Entry 2V5O (X-ray diffraction, 2.91 A resolution); this record covers chain A.

# Chain A
Molecule: Cation-independent mannose-6-phosphate receptor
From: Homo sapiens
Notes: fragment: domains 11-14, residues 1508-2128
Reference sequence: P11717 (MPRI_HUMAN); residue numbers follow UniProt; this construct covers 1508-2128
Sequence (627 residues; each row starts with the number of its first residue):
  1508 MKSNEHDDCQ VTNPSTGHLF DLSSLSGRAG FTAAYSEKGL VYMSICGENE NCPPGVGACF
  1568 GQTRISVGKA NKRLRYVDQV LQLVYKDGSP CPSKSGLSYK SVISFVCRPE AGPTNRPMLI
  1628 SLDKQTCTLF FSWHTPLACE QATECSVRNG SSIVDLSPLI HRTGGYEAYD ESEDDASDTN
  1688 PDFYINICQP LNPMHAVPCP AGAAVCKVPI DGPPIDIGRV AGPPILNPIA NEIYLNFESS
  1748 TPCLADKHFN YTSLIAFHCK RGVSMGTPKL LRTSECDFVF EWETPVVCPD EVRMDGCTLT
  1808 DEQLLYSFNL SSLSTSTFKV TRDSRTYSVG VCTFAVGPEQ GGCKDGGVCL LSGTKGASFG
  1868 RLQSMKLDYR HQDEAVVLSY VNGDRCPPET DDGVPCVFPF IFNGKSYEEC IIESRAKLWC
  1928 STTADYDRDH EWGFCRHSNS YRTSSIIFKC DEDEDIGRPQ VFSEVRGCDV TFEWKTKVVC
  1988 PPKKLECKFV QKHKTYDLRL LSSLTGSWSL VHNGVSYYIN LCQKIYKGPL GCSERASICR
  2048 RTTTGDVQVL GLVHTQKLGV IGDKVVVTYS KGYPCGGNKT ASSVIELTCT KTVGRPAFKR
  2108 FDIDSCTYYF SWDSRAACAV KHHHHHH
Unresolved in the structure: 1508-1515, 1680-1685, 1754-1756, 2129-2134
Differences from the reference sequence: conflict Ala1703 (Gly in P11717)
Disulfides: Cys1516-Cys1553, Cys1559-Cys1566, Cys1598-Cys1634, Cys1614-Cys1646, Cys1652-Cys1695, Cys1706-Cys1713, Cys1750-Cys1783, Cys1766-Cys1795, Cys1804-Cys1839, Cys1850-Cys1856, Cys1893-Cys1975, Cys1903-Cys1927, Cys1917-Cys1942, Cys1957-Cys1987, Cys1994-Cys2029, Cys2039-Cys2046, Cys2082-Cys2113, Cys2096-Cys2125
Covalent attachments: N-acetylglucosamine (NAG) linked to Asn1656, Asn1757, Asn1816
Curated features (UniProtKB/Swiss-Prot):
  - glycosylation (N-linked (GlcNAc...) asparagine): Asn1656, Asn1757, Asn1816, Asn2085
  - natural variant: Gly1619 (R1619G: this construct carries the variant)
What the authors report for this chain:
  - self-association interface (contacts with another copy of this molecule): Pro1735, Tyr1741
  - specificity-determining residues: Tyr1542, Glu1544, Ser1600, Leu1629, Lys1631 (by similarity / conservation)

# Overview
Covalently linked N-acetylglucosamine: at Asn1656, Asn1757 and Asn1816. The paper reports specificity
determinants Tyr1542, Glu1544 and Ser1600 among others; a self-association interface involving Pro1735 and
Tyr1741.
Chain A is Cation-independent mannose-6-phosphate receptor (Homo sapiens); the structure, Structure of human
IGF2R domains 11-14, was determined by X-ray diffraction, deposited together with 2V5N and 2V5P.
